4R7C - chains A and B; structure by X-ray diffraction, 2.30 A resolution.

Chain A (and B):
Name: Potassium channel protein
From: Bacillus cereus ATCC 14579
Notes: chain B of this document is another copy of the same molecule, construct and numbering; everything in this record applies to it too
Reference sequence: Q81HW2 (Q81HW2_BACCR); aligned to UniProt positions 20-109 over residues 20-109 (the alignment contains insertions or deletions, so no single offset holds)
Chain sequence (96 residues; row label = number of the first residue in the row):
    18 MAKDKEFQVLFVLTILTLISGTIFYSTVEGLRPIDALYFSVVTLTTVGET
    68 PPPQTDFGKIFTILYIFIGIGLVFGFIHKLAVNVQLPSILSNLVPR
Disordered / not traced: 18-19, 113 (chain B: 18-19)
Sequence notes: expression tag (18-19, 110-113); engineered mutation E66 (Asp in Q81HW2), T67 (Gly in Q81HW2), P68 (Asn in Q81HW2), P69 (Phe in Q81HW2)
Small-molecule neighbours:
  - dimethylamine (DMN), molecule 1: S37, I40, F41
  - dimethylamine (DMN), molecule 2: T63, V64, G65
  - glycine (GLY), molecule 1: L27, G88, G92
  - glycine (GLY), molecule 2: F28, I32, F93
  - glycine (GLY), molecule 3: F78, L81, Y82, I85
  - glycine (GLY), molecule 4: P104, L107, S108
What the authors report for this chain:
  - conformationally variable residues (side-chain flip): E66
  - contacts within the chain: Y55-E66

How chain A and chain B interact:
Residue-residue contacts (27):
  L30(A) - I106(B)  hydrophobic
  F56(A) - E66(B)
  T60(A) - V64(B)
  T63(A) - T62(B)
  T63(A) - T63(B)
  T63(A) - V64(B)
  V64(A) - V64(B)
  G65(A) - V64(B)
  G65(A) - E66(B)
  T67(A) - E66(B)
  P68(A) - E66(B)
  P69(A) - Y55(B)  hydrophobic
  P69(A) - E66(B)
  P70(A) - Y55(B)
  D73(A) - R49(B)  salt bridge
  K76(A) - D52(B)  salt bridge
  K76(A) - Y55(B)
  T79(A) - Y55(B)
  I80(A) - L54(B)  hydrophobic
  I80(A) - Y55(B)  hydrophobic
  I83(A) - V59(B)  hydrophobic
  I83(A) - T62(B)
  F84(A) - V58(B)  hydrophobic
  F84(A) - F93(B)  hydrophobic
  F84(A) - L97(B)
  I85(A) - Q102(B)
  I87(A) - I94(B)  hydrophobic
Other interface residues (no listed pair), chain A (19 interface residues in all): G88
Other interface residues (no listed pair), chain B (21 interface residues in all): T31, L35, I51, T67, V90, A98

In short:
The interface between chain A and chain B involves 19 residues on one side and 21 on the other; the contacts
include 2 salt bridges. Among the polar pairs are D73(A)-R49(B) and K76(A)-D52(B). The paper reports
conformational variability at E66(A); contacts within the chain involving E66(A) and Y55(A).
Chain A and chain B are both Potassium channel protein (Bacillus cereus ATCC 14579); the structure, Crystal
Structure of CNG mimicking NaK-ETPP mutant cocrystallized with DiMethylammonium, was determined by X-ray
diffraction together with 4R50, 4R6Z, 4R8C, 4RAI and 4RO2 from the same study.
